Entry 8AFE (electron microscopy, 3.30 A resolution); this record covers chains A and D of the 10 polymer chains in the assembly.

Chain A:
Name: Crescentin
From: Caulobacter vibrioides
UniProtKB: A0A8F8EC09 (A0A8F8EC09_CAUVI); the construct has insertions or renumbered stretches relative to UniProt, so the offset changes along the chain: 1-405 = UniProt 1-405; 409-460 = UniProt 406-457
Sequence (460 residues; each row starts with the number of its first residue):
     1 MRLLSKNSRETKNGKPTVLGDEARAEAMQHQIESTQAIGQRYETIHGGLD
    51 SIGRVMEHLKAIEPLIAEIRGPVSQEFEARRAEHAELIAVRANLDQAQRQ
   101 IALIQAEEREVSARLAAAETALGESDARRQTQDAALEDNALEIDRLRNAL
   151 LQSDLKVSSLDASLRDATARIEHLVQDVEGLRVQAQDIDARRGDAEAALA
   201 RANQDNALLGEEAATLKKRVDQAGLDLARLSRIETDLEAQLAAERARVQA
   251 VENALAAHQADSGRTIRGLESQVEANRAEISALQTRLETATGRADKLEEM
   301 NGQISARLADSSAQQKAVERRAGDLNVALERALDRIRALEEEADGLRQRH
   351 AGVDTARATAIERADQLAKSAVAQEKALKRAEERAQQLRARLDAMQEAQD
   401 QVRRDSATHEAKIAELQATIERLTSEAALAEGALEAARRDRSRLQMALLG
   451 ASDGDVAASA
Unresolved in the structure: 1-349, 446-460
Construct notes: insertion (406-408)

Chain D:
Name: Crescentin-specific megabody MB13
Notes: antibody fragment or engineered binder
Sequence (907 residues; each row starts with the number of its first residue):
     1 EVQLQESGGGLVYKEETQSGLNNYARVVEKGQYDSLEIPAQVAASWESGR
    51 DDAAVFGFIDKEQLDKYVANGGKRSDWTVKFAENRSQDGTLLGYSLLQES
   101 VDQASYMYSDNHYLAEMATILGKPEEAKRYRQLAQQLADYINTCMFDPTT
   151 QFYYDVRIEDKPLANGCAGKPIVERGKGPEGWSPLFNGAATQANADAVVK
   201 VMLDPKEFNTFVPLGTAALTNPAFGADIYWRGRVWVDQFWFGLKGMERYG
   251 YRDDALKLADTFFRHAKGLTADGPIQENYNPLTGAQQGAPNFSWSAAHLY
   301 MLYNDFFRKQASGGGSGGGGSGGGGSGNADNYKNVINRTGAPQYMKDYDY
   351 DDHQRFNPFFDLGAWHGHLLPDGPNTMGGFPGVALLTEEYINFMASNFDR
   401 LTVWQDGKKVDFTLEAYSIPGALVQKLTAKDVQVEMTLRFATPRTSLLET
   451 KITSNKPLDLVWDGELLEKLEAKEGKPLSDKTIAGEYPDYQRKISATRDG
   501 LKVTFGKVRATWDLLTSGESEYQVHKSLPVQTEINGNRFTSKAHINGSTT
   551 LYTTYSHLLTAQEVSKEQMQIRDILARPAFYLTASQQRWEEYLKKGLTNP
   601 DATPEQTRVAVKAIETLNGNWRSPGGAVKFNTVTPSVTGRWFSGNQTWPW
   651 DTWKQAFAMAHFNPDIAKENIRAVFSWQIQPGDSVRPQDVGFVPDLIAWN
   701 LSPERGGDGGNWNERNTKPSLAAWSVMEVYNVTQDKTWVAEMYPKLVAYH
   751 DWWLRNRDHNGNGVPEYGATRDKAHNTESGEMLFTVKKDSLRLSCASSRS
   801 IDGINIMRWYRQAPGKQRGMVAVVTGWGSTNYVDSVKGRFIISRDSAKDT
   851 VYLQMNNLKPEDTAVYSCNAIYRGSEYWGQGTQVTVSSGENLYFQGSHHH
   901 HHHHHHH
Unresolved in the structure: 14-788, 888-907
Cystine bridges: Cys795-Cys868

Interface between chain A and chain D:
Residue-residue contacts (23):
  Gln417(A) with Thr825(D); Trp827(D)
  Ile420(A) with Ile806(D), hydrophobic
  Glu421(A) with Ser829(D)
  Thr424(A) with Ile806(D); Val823(D); Asn831(D), hydrogen bond
  Ser425(A) with Asn831(D)
  Ala427(A) with Met820(D)
  Ala428(A) with Met820(D); Asn831(D); Tyr832(D); Val833(D)
  Glu431(A) with Arg818(D); Gly819(D); Met820(D); Val833(D)
  Gly432(A) with Val833(D)
  Glu435(A) with Arg811(D), salt bridge; Ser835(D)
  Arg438(A) with Lys816(D); Gln817(D)
  Arg439(A) with Glu861(D), salt bridge
Interface residues without a listed pair, chain A (13 interface residues in all): Ile413
Interface residues without a listed pair, chain D (18 interface residues in all): Gly826, Asp834

In short:
The interface between chain A and chain D involves 13 residues on one side and 18 on the other; the contacts
include 1 hydrogen bond and 2 salt bridges. Polar pairs include Glu435(A)-Arg811(D), Arg439(A)-Glu861(D) and
Thr424(A)-Asn831(D).
Here chain A is Crescentin (Caulobacter vibrioides) and chain D is Crescentin-specific megabody MB13. Entry
8AFE (Cryo-EM structure of crescentin filaments (stutter mutant, C1 symmetry and small box)) was determined by
electron microscopy (same publication as 8AFH, 8AFL, 8AFM, 8AHL, 8AIA, 8AIX and 8AJB).
